Entry 2AWN (X-ray diffraction, 2.30 A resolution); this record covers chains A and B.

== Chain A (and B) ==
Protein: Maltose/maltodextrin import ATP-binding protein malK
Source organism: Escherichia coli
Notes: EC 3.6.3.19; chain B of this document is another copy of the same molecule, construct and numbering; everything in this record applies to it too
UniProt: P68187 (MALK_ECOLI); numbering as in UniProt (aligned over 1-371)
Chain sequence (381 residues; each row starts with the number of its first residue):
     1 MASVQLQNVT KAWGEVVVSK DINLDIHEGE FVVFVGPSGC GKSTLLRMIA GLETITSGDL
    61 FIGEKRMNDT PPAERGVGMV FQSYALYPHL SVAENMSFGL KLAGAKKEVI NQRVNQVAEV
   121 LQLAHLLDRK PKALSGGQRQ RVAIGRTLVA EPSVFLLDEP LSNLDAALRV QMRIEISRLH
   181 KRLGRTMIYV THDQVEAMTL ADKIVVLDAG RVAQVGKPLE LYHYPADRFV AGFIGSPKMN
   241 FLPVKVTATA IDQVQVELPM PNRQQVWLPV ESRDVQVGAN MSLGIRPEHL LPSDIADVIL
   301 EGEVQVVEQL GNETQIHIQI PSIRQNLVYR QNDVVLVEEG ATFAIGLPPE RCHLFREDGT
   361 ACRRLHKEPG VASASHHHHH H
Not modelled in the structure: 1, 87-107, 122-142, 374-381 (chain B: 1, 376-381)
Construct notes: cloning artifact (372-381)
Swiss-Prot annotation at these positions:
  - binding site (ATP): Gly-36 to Ser-43
  - mutagenesis: Ala-85 (A85M: Suppressor of EAA loop mutations in MalFG), Lys-106 (K106C: Suppressor of EAA loop mutations in MalFG), Val-114 (V114C: Suppressor of EAA loop mutations in MalFG), Val-117 (V117M: Suppressor of EAA loop mutations in MalFG), Glu-119 (E119K: Resistant to inhibitory effects of alpha-methylglucoside but retains transport capacity), Ala-124 (A124T: Resistant to inhibitory effects of alpha-methylglucoside but retains transport capacity), Gly-137 (G137A: Loss of maltose transport. Has greater ability to decrease mal gene expression than wild-type MalK), Asp-158 (D158N: Loss of maltose transport but retains ability to repress mal genes), Arg-228 (R228C: Resistant to inhibitory effects of alpha-methylglucoside but retains transport capacity), Phe-241 (F241I: Resistant to inhibitory effects of alpha-methylglucoside but retains transport capacity), Trp-267 (W267G: Normal maltose transport but constitutive mal gene expression), Gly-278 (G278P: Resistant to inhibitory effects of alpha-methylglucoside but retains transport capacity), 8 further mutagenesis entries in UniProt
Metal / ion sites: Mg2+: Ser-43 (together with ADP)
Residues lining bound ligands: ADP (adenosine-5'-diphosphate): Trp-13, Val-18, Pro-37, Ser-38, Gly-39, Cys-40, Gly-41, Lys-42, Ser-43, Thr-44
Reported in the primary citation:
  - binding site for ADP: Trp-13, Val-18, Gly-39, Cys-40, Gly-41, Lys-42, Ser-43, Thr-44
  - Mg2+ coordination: Ser-43
  - Mg2+ coordination through a water molecule: Asp-158, Glu-159
  - catalytic residues: Glu-159 (proposed by the authors, not directly observed)
  - conformationally variable residues (side-chain flip): His-192
  - contacts within the chain: Glu-159/His-192 (hydrogen bond)

== Interface between chain A and chain B ==
Contacting residue pairs (46):
  Pro-37(A) with Asp-165(B)
  Ser-38(A) with Asp-165(B), hydrogen bond
  Asn-163(A) with Gln-82(B)
  Asp-165(A) with Pro-37(B); Ser-38(B), hydrogen bond; His-192(B), salt bridge
  Ala-166(A) with His-192(B); Asp-193(B)
  Ile-174(A) with Glu-308(B); His-317(B)
  Lys-181(A) with Gln-305(B), hydrogen bond (side chain-backbone); Glu-339(B), salt bridge
  His-192(A) with Asp-165(B), salt bridge; Ala-166(B), hydrogen bond (side chain-backbone); Arg-169(B)
  Asp-193(A) with Ala-166(B)
  Met-198(A) with Gln-309(B)
  Thr-199(A) with Glu-308(B); Leu-310(B)
  Leu-219(A) with Gln-309(B); Gly-311(B)
  Tyr-222(A) with Gly-311(B), hydrogen bond (side chain-backbone); Asn-312(B)
  His-223(A) with Val-334(B)
  Glu-288(A) with Asn-312(B)
  Glu-308(A) with Ile-174(B); Thr-199(B)
  Gln-309(A) with Leu-219(B)
  Leu-310(A) with Met-198(B), hydrophobic; Thr-199(B)
  Gly-311(A) with Leu-219(B); Tyr-222(B)
  Asn-312(A) with Tyr-222(B), hydrogen bond (backbone-side chain); Glu-288(B); Arg-330(B)
  His-317(A) with Ile-174(B)
  Arg-330(A) with Asn-312(B)
  Asn-332(A) with Asn-332(B)
  Asp-333(A) with Arg-351(B), salt bridge
  Val-334(A) with His-223(B); Pro-369(B), hydrophobic
  Leu-336(A) with Gly-370(B)
  Arg-351(A) with Asp-333(B), salt bridge
  Pro-369(A) with Val-334(B); Leu-336(B), hydrophobic
  Gly-370(A) with Leu-336(B)
Interface residues without a listed pair, chain A (37 interface residues in all): Leu-164, Arg-169, Gln-171, Arg-173, Lys-238, Val-306, Asn-326, Glu-339
Interface residues without a listed pair, chain B (37 interface residues in all): Leu-164, Gln-171, Arg-178, Lys-181, Pro-218, Lys-238

== Overview ==
The chain A/chain B interface involves 37 residues from each chain, with 6 hydrogen bonds and 5 salt bridges.
Among the polar pairs are Asp-165(A)/His-192(B), Lys-181(A)/Glu-339(B) and Asp-333(A)/Arg-351(B). Bound to
chain A: ADP. The paper reports the catalytic residue Glu-159(A); a binding site for ADP at Trp-13(A),
Val-18(A) and Gly-39(A) among others.
Chain A and chain B are both Maltose/maltodextrin import ATP-binding protein malK (Escherichia coli); the
structure, Crystal structure of the ADP-Mg-bound E. Coli MALK (Crystallized with ATP-Mg), was determined by
X-ray diffraction together with 2AWO from the same study.
